Entry 5TSJ (electron microscopy, 8.70 A resolution (very low resolution: no residue pairs are listed; an interface is given only as per-side residue counts)); this record covers chains K and L of the 28 polymer chains in the assembly.

== Chain K ==
Protein: V-type ATP synthase subunit D
From: Thermus thermophilus (strain HB8 / ATCC 27634 / DSM 579)
UniProtKB: Q72J74 (VATD_THET2); numbering as in UniProt (aligned over 2-211)
Amino-acid sequence (210 residues; row label = number of the first residue in the row):
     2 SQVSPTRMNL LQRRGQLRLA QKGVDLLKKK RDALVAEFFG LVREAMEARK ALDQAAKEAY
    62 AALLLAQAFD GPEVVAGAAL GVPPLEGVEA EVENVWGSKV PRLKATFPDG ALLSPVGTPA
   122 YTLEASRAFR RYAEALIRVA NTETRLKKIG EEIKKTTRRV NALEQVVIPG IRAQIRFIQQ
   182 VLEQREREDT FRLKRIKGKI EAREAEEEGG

== Chain L ==
Protein: V-type ATP synthase subunit F
From: Thermus thermophilus (strain HB8 / ATCC 27634 / DSM 579)
UniProtKB: P74903 (VATF_THET8); residue numbers follow UniProt; this construct covers 1-100
Amino-acid sequence (100 residues; numbered 1 to 100; the number before each row is that of its first residue):
     1 MAVIADPETA QGFRLAGLEG YGASSAEEAQ SLLETLVERG GYALVAVDEA LLPDPERAVE
    61 RLMRGRDLPV LLPIAGLKEA FQGHDVEGYM RELVRKTIGF

== How chain K and chain L interact ==
At this resolution (9 A) residue pairs are not listed: 10 residues of chain K and 7 of chain L lie at the interface.

== Overview ==
Chain K and chain L form an interface of 10 and 7 residues respectively.
Here chain K is V-type ATP synthase subunit D and chain L is V-type ATP synthase subunit F, both from Thermus
thermophilus (strain HB8 / ATCC 27634 / DSM 579). Entry 5TSJ (Thermus thermophilus V/A-ATPase bound to VH
dAbs) was determined by electron microscopy.
